6DM0 - chains A and B of the 4 polymer chains in the assembly; structure by electron microscopy, 4.40 A resolution (low resolution: residue-level contacts below are approximate; hydrogen-bond / salt-bridge calls are withheld).

# Chain A
Name: Glutamate receptor 2, Voltage-dependent calcium channel gamma-2 subunit
Source organism: Rattus norvegicus
UniProt: chimeric construct of P19491, Q9Y698: residues 10-998 from P19491 (GRIA2_RAT), isoform P19491-2 positions 25-841 (offset varies); residues 1001-1207 from Q9Y698 positions 2-208 (UniProt number = residue number - 999)
Amino-acid sequence (1031 residues; numbered 10 to 1212; 172 numbers in that range are skipped by the numbering (no residue carries them; nothing is unmodelled there); the number before each row is that of its first residue):
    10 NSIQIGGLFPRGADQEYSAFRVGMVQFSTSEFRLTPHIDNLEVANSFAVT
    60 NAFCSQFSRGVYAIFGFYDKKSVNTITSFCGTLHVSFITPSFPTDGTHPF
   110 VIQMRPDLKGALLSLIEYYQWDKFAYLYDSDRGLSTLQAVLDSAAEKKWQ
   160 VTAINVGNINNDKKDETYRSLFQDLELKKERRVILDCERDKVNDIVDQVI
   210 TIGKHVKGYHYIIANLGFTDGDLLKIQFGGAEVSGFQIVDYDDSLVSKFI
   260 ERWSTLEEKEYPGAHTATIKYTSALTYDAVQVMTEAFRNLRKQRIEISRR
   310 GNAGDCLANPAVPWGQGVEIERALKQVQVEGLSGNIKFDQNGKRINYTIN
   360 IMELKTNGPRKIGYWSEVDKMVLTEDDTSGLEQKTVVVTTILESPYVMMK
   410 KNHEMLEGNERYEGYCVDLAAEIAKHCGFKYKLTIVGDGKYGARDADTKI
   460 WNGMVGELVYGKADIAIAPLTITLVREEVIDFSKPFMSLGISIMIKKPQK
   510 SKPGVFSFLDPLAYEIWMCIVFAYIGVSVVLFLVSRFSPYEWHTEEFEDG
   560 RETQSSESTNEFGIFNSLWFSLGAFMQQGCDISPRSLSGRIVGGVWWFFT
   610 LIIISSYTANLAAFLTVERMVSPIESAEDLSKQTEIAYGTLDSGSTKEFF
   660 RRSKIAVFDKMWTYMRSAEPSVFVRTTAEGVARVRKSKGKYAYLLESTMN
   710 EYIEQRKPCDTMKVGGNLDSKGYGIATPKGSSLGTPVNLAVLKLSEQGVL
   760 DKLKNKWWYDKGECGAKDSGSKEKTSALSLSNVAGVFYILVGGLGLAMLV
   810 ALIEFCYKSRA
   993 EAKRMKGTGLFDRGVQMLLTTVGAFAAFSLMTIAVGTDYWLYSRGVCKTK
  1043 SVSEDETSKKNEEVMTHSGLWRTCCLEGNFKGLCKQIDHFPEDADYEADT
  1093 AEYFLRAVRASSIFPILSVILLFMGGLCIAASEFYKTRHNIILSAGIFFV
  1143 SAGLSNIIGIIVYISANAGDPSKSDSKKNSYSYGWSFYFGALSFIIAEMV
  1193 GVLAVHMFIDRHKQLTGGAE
Disordered / not traced: 550-564, 993-1001, 1043-1055, 1162-1168, 1210-1212
Disulfides: C63-C315, C718-C773, C1039-C1067, C1066-C1076
Sequence notes: conflict E241 (Asn256 in P19491), L382 (Val397 in P19491), E384 (Gly405 in P19491), D385 (Asn406 in P19491), Q392 (Asn413 in P19491), D1047 (Asn48 in Q9Y698); linker (999-1000); expression tag (1208-1212)
Ligand contacts:
  - cyclothiazide (CYZ), molecule 1: I481, P494, S497, S729, K730, G731
  - cyclothiazide (CYZ), molecule 2: P494, F495, M496, S497, L751, S754, L759, D760, K763
  - glutamic acid (GLU): Y450, P478, L479, T480, R485, G653, S654, T655, K656, E705, Y732
  - GZD (N,N,N-trimethyl-5-({[(3s,5s,7s)-tricyclo[3.3.1.1~3,7~]decan-1-yl]methyl}amino)pentan-1-aminium): Q586, Q587, G588
Swiss-Prot annotation at these positions:
  - glycosylation: N355 (N-linked (GlcNAc...) asparagine)

# Chain B
Name: Glutamate receptor 2, Voltage-dependent calcium channel gamma-2 subunit
Source organism: Rattus norvegicus
UniProt: chimeric construct of P19491, Q9Y698: residues 10-998 from P19491 (GRIA2_RAT), isoform P19491-2 positions 25-841 (offset varies); residues 1001-1207 from Q9Y698 positions 2-208 (UniProt number = residue number - 999)
Amino-acid sequence (1031 residues; row label = number of the first residue in the row; note: 172 numbers in that range are skipped by the numbering (no residue carries them; nothing is unmodelled there)):
    10 NSIQIGGLFPRGADQEYSAFRVGMVQFSTSEFRLTPHIDNLEVANSFAVT
    60 NAFCSQFSRGVYAIFGFYDKKSVNTITSFCGTLHVSFITPSFPTDGTHPF
   110 VIQMRPDLKGALLSLIEYYQWDKFAYLYDSDRGLSTLQAVLDSAAEKKWQ
   160 VTAINVGNINNDKKDETYRSLFQDLELKKERRVILDCERDKVNDIVDQVI
   210 TIGKHVKGYHYIIANLGFTDGDLLKIQFGGAEVSGFQIVDYDDSLVSKFI
   260 ERWSTLEEKEYPGAHTATIKYTSALTYDAVQVMTEAFRNLRKQRIEISRR
   310 GNAGDCLANPAVPWGQGVEIERALKQVQVEGLSGNIKFDQNGKRINYTIN
   360 IMELKTNGPRKIGYWSEVDKMVLTEDDTSGLEQKTVVVTTILESPYVMMK
   410 KNHEMLEGNERYEGYCVDLAAEIAKHCGFKYKLTIVGDGKYGARDADTKI
   460 WNGMVGELVYGKADIAIAPLTITLVREEVIDFSKPFMSLGISIMIKKPQK
   510 SKPGVFSFLDPLAYEIWMCIVFAYIGVSVVLFLVSRFSPYEWHTEEFEDG
   560 RETQSSESTNEFGIFNSLWFSLGAFMQQGCDISPRSLSGRIVGGVWWFFT
   610 LIIISSYTANLAAFLTVERMVSPIESAEDLSKQTEIAYGTLDSGSTKEFF
   660 RRSKIAVFDKMWTYMRSAEPSVFVRTTAEGVARVRKSKGKYAYLLESTMN
   710 EYIEQRKPCDTMKVGGNLDSKGYGIATPKGSSLGTPVNLAVLKLSEQGVL
   760 DKLKNKWWYDKGECGAKDSGSKEKTSALSLSNVAGVFYILVGGLGLAMLV
   810 ALIEFCYKSR
   992 AEAKRMKGTGLFDRGVQMLLTTVGAFAAFSLMTIAVGTDYWLYSRGVCKT
  1042 KSVSEDETSKKNEEVMTHSGLWRTCCLEGNFKGLCKQIDHFPEDADYEAD
  1092 TAEYFLRAVRASSIFPILSVILLFMGGLCIAASEFYKTRHNIILSAGIFF
  1142 VSAGLSNIIGIIVYISANAGDPSKSDSKKNSYSYGWSFYFGALSFIIAEM
  1192 VGVLAVHMFIDRHKQLTGGAE
Disordered / not traced: 550-562, 992-1001, 1043-1055, 1162-1168, 1210-1212
Disulfides: C63-C315, C718-C773, C1039-C1067, C1066-C1076
Sequence notes: conflict E241 (Asn256 in P19491), L382 (Val397 in P19491), E384 (Gly405 in P19491), D385 (Asn406 in P19491), Q392 (Asn413 in P19491), D1047 (Asn48 in Q9Y698); linker (999-1000); expression tag (1208-1212)
Ligand contacts:
  - cyclothiazide (CYZ), molecule 1: I481, S497, S729, K730, G731
  - cyclothiazide (CYZ), molecule 2: P494, F495, M496, S497, L751, S754, L759, D760, K763
  - glutamic acid (GLU): Y450, P478, L479, T480, R485, G653, S654, T655, K656, E705, K730, Y732
  - GZD (N,N,N-trimethyl-5-({[(3s,5s,7s)-tricyclo[3.3.1.1~3,7~]decan-1-yl]methyl}amino)pentan-1-aminium): Q586, Q587, G588, I613
Swiss-Prot annotation at these positions:
  - glycosylation: N355 (N-linked (GlcNAc...) asparagine)

# Interface between chain A and chain B
Contacting residue pairs (96; chain A residue first):
  N54(A) with S87(B)
  S55(A) with S87(B)
  F56(A) with S87(B); F88(B); T91(B); C315(B)
  C63(A) with L316(B)
  K80(A) with N83(B)
  N83(A) with K80(B)
  T84(A) with T84(B)
  S87(A) with N54(B); S55(B); F56(B)
  F88(A) with F56(B)
  T91(A) with F56(B)
  Y137(A) with Q147(B)
  L143(A) with L143(B); Q147(B)
  Q147(A) with Y137(B); L143(B)
  A154(A) with T161(B)
  K157(A) with K187(B)
  T161(A) with A154(B)
  C315(A) with F56(B); L316(B)
  L316(A) with C63(B); C315(B)
  N318(A) with N60(B)
  P520(A) with L787(B)
  L521(A) with L787(B)
  A522(A) with L787(B)
  I525(A) with L787(B); S788(B); L789(B)
  C528(A) with L789(B); F796(B)
  A532(A) with L799(B)
  V536(A) with L799(B)
  V539(A) with L803(B)
  V543(A) with A810(B)
  F546(A) with L811(B); F814(B)
  S547(A) with F814(B)
  P548(A) with K817(B)
  Y549(A) with F814(B); K817(B); S818(B)
  A583(A) with Q587(B)
  S592(A) with C589(B); D590(B)
  L596(A) with F574(B); V809(B)
  S597(A) with A806(B)
  R599(A) with F574(B); N575(B); W578(B)
  I600(A) with A806(B)
  V601(A) with L803(B); A806(B)
  V604(A) with L799(B)
  W606(A) with W578(B); L581(B); G582(B); M585(B); Q587(B)
  F607(A) with F517(B); M585(B)
  F608(A) with V795(B); F796(B); L799(B)
  L610(A) with M585(B)
  I611(A) with Y616(B)
  S614(A) with T617(B); L620(B)
  N619(A) with S785(B); L787(B)
  F623(A) with T784(B); S785(B)
  V626(A) with T784(B)
  K641(A) with D769(B)
  E1084(A) with K697(B)
  D1085(A) with Q508(B)
  A1086(A) with K505(B); Q508(B)
  D1087(A) with K697(B); K699(B)
  E1094(A) with K511(B)
  L1146(A) with L803(B)
  I1150(A) with V800(B)
  I1153(A) with F796(B); Y797(B)
  V1154(A) with Y797(B)
  I1156(A) with L789(B)
  S1157(A) with S790(B)
  A1160(A) with K511(B); S790(B)
Interface residues without a listed pair, chain A (87 interface residues in all): T59, N60, K79, L150, D151, Q159, A162, N164, A317, D456, I529, L542, Q586, D590, P593, G603, W605, T609, S615, V630, A665, E678, L1097, I1139, G1161
Interface residues without a listed pair, chain B (74 interface residues in all): T59, K79, L150, D151, K157, Q159, A162, I163, N164, N318, N411, A621, K761, K781, I798, G802, M807

# In short
87 residues of chain A and 74 residues of chain B are in contact. Compound GZD is bound between chain A and
chain B. Bound to chain A: glutamic acid and cyclothiazide. Chain B binds glutamic acid and cyclothiazide.
Chain A and chain B are both Glutamate receptor 2, Voltage-dependent calcium channel gamma-2 subunit (Rattus
norvegicus); the structure, Open state GluA2 in complex with STZ and blocked by IEM-1460, after micelle signal
subtraction, was determined by electron microscopy (same publication as 6O9G, 6DLZ and 6DM1).
